4WC4 - chains A and B; structure by X-ray diffraction, 3.50 A resolution.

Chain A:
Name: Poly A polymerase
From: Aquifex aeolicus
Reference sequence: O66728 (O66728_AQUAE); residues 2-383 here correspond to UniProt positions 443-824 (UniProt number = residue number + 441)
Chain sequence (396 residues; numbered 1 to 396; the number before each row is that of its first residue):
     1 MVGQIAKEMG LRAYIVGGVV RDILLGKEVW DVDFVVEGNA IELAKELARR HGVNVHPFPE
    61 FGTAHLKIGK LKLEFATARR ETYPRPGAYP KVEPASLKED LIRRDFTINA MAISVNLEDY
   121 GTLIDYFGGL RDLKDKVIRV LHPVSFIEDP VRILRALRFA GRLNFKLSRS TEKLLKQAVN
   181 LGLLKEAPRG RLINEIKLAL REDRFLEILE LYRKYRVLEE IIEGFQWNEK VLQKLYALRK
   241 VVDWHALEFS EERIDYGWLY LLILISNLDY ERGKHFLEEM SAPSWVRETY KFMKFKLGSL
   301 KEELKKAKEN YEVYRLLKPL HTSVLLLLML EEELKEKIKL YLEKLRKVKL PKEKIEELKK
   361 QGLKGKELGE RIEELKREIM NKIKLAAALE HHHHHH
Unresolved in the structure: 83-92, 361-364, 382-396
Differences from the reference sequence: expression tag (1, 384-396)
Small-molecule neighbours: ATP (adenosine-5'-triphosphate): Gly17, Gly18, Arg21, Asp33, Arg103, Arg104, Asp105, Asn109, Asp149, Arg152, Arg155, Arg158, Phe159, Arg162, Arg191
UniProt features mapped onto this chain:
  - binding site (ATP): Gly18 to Arg21, Arg104, Asp105, Asn109, Asp149 to Arg158, Arg162, Arg191
  - binding site (Mg(2+)): Asp31, Asp33

Chain B:
Molecule: 74-nt RNA strand
Sequence (74 nucleotides; row label = number of the first residue in the row):
     1 GGCCAGGUAG CUCAGUUGGU AGAGCACUGG ACUGAAAAUC CAGGUGUCGG CGGUUCGAUU
    61 CCGCCCCUGG CCAC

Chain A / chain B interface:
Contacting residue pairs (15):
  Gly190(A) with A73(B), phosphate contact
  Lys197(A) with G2(B), hydrogen bond to the sugar
  Arg201(A) with G2(B), sugar contact
  Ser281(A) with G2(B), sugar contact; C3(B), sugar contact
  Pro283(A) with C4(B), phosphate contact
  Ser284(A) with C4(B), hydrogen bond to the phosphate; A5(B), phosphate contact
  Arg287(A) with C4(B), sugar contact
  Lys318(A) with G18(B), hydrogen bond to the base
  Val348(A) with C56(B), phosphate contact
  Lys349(A) with C56(B), phosphate contact
  Gly365(A) with G19(B), base contact
  Lys366(A) with G19(B), base contact
  Gly369(A) with G19(B), hydrogen bond to the base
Other interface residues (no listed pair), chain A (22 interface residues in all): Lys72, Arg191, Ala282, Trp285, His321, Arg346, Ile355, Leu368, Ile372
Other interface residues (no listed pair), chain B (14 interface residues in all): G1, U20, U55, C62, G63, C74

Overview:
22 residues of chain A and 14 residues of chain B are in contact, with 4 hydrogen bonds. Among the polar pairs
are Lys318(A)-G18(B), Gly369(A)-G19(B) and Lys197(A)-G2(B). Chain A binds ATP. UniProt lists 19 ATP-binding
residues and Mg2+-binding residues Asp31(A) and Asp33(A) on chain A.
Here chain A is Poly A polymerase (Aquifex aeolicus) and chain B is a 74-nt RNA strand. Entry 4WC4
(tRNA-processing enzyme complex 2) was determined by X-ray diffraction (same publication as 4WC2, 4WC3, 4WC5,
4WC6, 4WC7, 4X0A and 4X0B).
